PDB entry 4IRK | X-ray diffraction, 2.32 A resolution | chains B and C of the 3 polymer chains in the assembly

[Chain B]
Molecule: DNA polymerase IV
Organism: Escherichia coli
Notes: EC 2.7.7.7
UniProt: Q47155 (DPO4_ECOLI); residue numbers follow UniProt; this construct covers 2-341
Chain sequence (342 residues; each row starts with the number of its first residue; numbering starts at 0):
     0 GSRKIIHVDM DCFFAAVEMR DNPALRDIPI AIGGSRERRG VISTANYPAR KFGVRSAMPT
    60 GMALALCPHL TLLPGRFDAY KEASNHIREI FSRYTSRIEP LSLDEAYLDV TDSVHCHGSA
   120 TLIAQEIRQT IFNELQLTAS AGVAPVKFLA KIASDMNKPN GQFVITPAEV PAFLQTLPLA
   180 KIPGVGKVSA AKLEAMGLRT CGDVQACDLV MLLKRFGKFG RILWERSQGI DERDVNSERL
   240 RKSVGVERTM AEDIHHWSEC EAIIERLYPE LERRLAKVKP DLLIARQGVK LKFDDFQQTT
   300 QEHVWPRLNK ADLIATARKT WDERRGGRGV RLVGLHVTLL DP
Differences from the reference sequence: expression tag (0-1); conflict Ala64 (Lys in Q47155), Ala205 (Lys in Q47155)
Ion coordination: Mg2+: Asp8, Met9, Asp103 (together with 2'-deoxycytidine-5'-triphosphate)
Residues lining bound ligands: 2'-deoxycytidine-5'-triphosphate (DCP): Asp8, Met9, Asp10, Cys11, Phe12, Phe13, Ser42, Thr43, Arg49, Ser55, Ala56, Asp103, Glu104, Lys157
Reported in the primary citation:
  - binding site for 2'-deoxycytidine-5'-triphosphate: Ser42
  - binding site for the 18-nt DNA strand: Ser42
  - specificity-determining residues: Ser42
  - catalytic residues: Glu104 (proposed by the authors, not directly observed)
  - mutagenesis - S42A: decreased catalytic activity on misincorporation

[Chain C]
Molecule: 18-nt DNA strand
Sequence (18 nucleotides; each row starts with the number of its first residue):
   837 TCTAGGGTCC TAGGACCC

[Chain B / chain C interface]
Contacting residue pairs (39; chain B residue first):
  Arg35(B) with DC838(C), salt bridge to the phosphate
  Arg38(B) with DT839(C), sugar contact; DA840(C), sugar contact
  Val40(B) with DT839(C), phosphate contact; DA840(C), base contact
  Ser42(B) with DA840(C), base contact
  Ala56(B) with DA840(C), base contact
  Pro58(B) with DT837(C), base contact; DT839(C), sugar contact
  Gly60(B) with DT837(C), phosphate contact; DC838(C), phosphate contact
  Met61(B) with DT837(C), base contact
  Gly216(B) with DT847(C), phosphate contact
  Lys217(B) with DC846(C), salt bridge to the phosphate; DT847(C), hydrogen bond to the phosphate
  Arg238(B) with DT844(C), sugar contact; DC845(C), salt bridge to the phosphate
  Arg240(B) with DG843(C), salt bridge to the phosphate; DT844(C), phosphate contact
  Lys241(B) with DT844(C), hydrogen bond to the phosphate; DC845(C), salt bridge to the phosphate
  Ser242(B) with DG843(C), sugar contact; DT844(C), hydrogen bond to the phosphate
  Val243(B) with DG843(C), phosphate contact
  Gly244(B) with DG842(C), phosphate contact; DG843(C), hydrogen bond to the phosphate
  Val245(B) with DG842(C), phosphate contact
  Glu246(B) with DG841(C), sugar contact; DG842(C), hydrogen bond to the phosphate
  Arg247(B) with DG841(C), phosphate contact; DG842(C), salt bridge to the phosphate
  Thr248(B) with DA840(C), sugar contact; DG841(C), hydrogen bond to the phosphate
  Arg273(B) with DG842(C), salt bridge to the phosphate
  Phe295(B) with DT839(C), stacking on the base; DA840(C), phosphate contact
  Arg330(B) with DT839(C), salt bridge to the phosphate; DA840(C), salt bridge to the phosphate
  Leu331(B) with DG841(C), phosphate contact
Also at the interface, not in a pair above, chain B (28 interface residues in all): Gly39, Ala64, Leu239, Lys291

[In short]
Chain B and chain C form an interface of 28 and 11 residues respectively, with 6 hydrogen bonds, 9 salt
bridges and 1 aromatic stacking contact. Among the polar pairs are Lys217(B)-DT847(C), Lys241(B)-DT844(C) and
Ser242(B)-DT844(C). Bound to chain B: 2'-deoxycytidine-5'-triphosphate. The paper reports the catalytic
residue Glu104(B); S42A of chain B reduces catalytic activity on misincorporation.
Chain B is DNA polymerase IV (Escherichia coli) and chain C is an 18-nt DNA strand; the structure, structure
of Polymerase-DNA complex, dna, was determined by X-ray diffraction, deposited together with 4IR9, 4IR1, 4IRC
and 4IRD.
